PDB entry 5EM6 | X-ray diffraction, 2.78 A resolution | chain A

[Chain A]
Molecule: Epidermal growth factor receptor
From: Homo sapiens
Notes: EC 2.7.10.1
Reference sequence: P00533 (EGFR_HUMAN); residue numbers follow UniProt; this construct covers 695-1022
Sequence (331 residues; row label = number of the first residue in the row):
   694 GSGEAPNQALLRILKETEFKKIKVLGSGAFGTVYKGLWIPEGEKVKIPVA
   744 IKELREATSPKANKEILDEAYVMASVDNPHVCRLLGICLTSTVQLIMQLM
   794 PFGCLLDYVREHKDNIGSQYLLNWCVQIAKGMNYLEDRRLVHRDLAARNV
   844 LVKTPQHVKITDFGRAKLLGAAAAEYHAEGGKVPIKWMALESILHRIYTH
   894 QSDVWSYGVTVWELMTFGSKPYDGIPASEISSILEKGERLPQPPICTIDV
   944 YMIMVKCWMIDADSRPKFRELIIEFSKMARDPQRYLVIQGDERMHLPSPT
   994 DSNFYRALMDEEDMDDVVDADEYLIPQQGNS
Unresolved in the structure: 694-696, 748-750, 862-875, 999-1003, 1020-1024
Sequence notes: expression tag (694, 1023-1024); engineered mutation Met-790 (Thr in P00533), Arg-858 (Leu in P00533), Ala-865 (Glu in P00533), Ala-866 (Glu in P00533), Ala-867 (Lys in P00533)
Small-molecule neighbours: 5Q3 (4-[(2-azanylpyrimidin-4-yl)amino]-N-[4-(4-methylpiperazin-1-yl)phenyl]-2-oxidanylidene-1H-pyridine-3-carboxamide): Leu-718, Val-726, Ala-743, Lys-745, Glu-762, Met-766, Cys-775, Met-790, Gln-791, Leu-792, Met-793, Pro-794, Phe-795, Gly-796, Glu-804, Leu-844, Thr-854, Asp-855
UniProt features mapped onto this chain:
  - active site: Asp-837 (Proton acceptor)
  - binding site (ATP): Leu-718 to Val-726, Lys-745, Asp-855
  - site: Tyr-1016 (Important for interaction with PIK3C2B)
  - modified residue: Ser-695 (Phosphoserine), Lys-745 (N6-(2-hydroxyisobutyryl)lysine), Tyr-869 (Phosphotyrosine), Ser-991 (Phosphoserine), Ser-995 (Phosphoserine), Tyr-998 (Phosphotyrosine), Tyr-1016 (Phosphotyrosine)
  - cross-link (Glycyl lysine isopeptide (Lys-Gly)): Lys-716 (interchain with G-Cter in ubiquitin), Lys-737 (interchain with G-Cter in ubiquitin), Lys-754 (interchain with G-Cter in ubiquitin), Lys-757 (interchain with G-Cter in ubiquitin), Lys-929 (interchain with G-Cter in ubiquitin), Lys-960 (interchain with G-Cter in ubiquitin), Lys-970 (interchain with G-Cter in ubiquitin)
  - natural variant: Glu-709 (E709A: Found in a lung cancer sample; E709G: Found in a lung cancer sample; E709K: Found in a lung cancer sample), Gly-719 (G719A: Found in a lung cancer sample; G719C: Found in a lung cancer sample; G719D: Found in a lung cancer sample; G719S: Found in a lung cancer sample), Gly-724 (G724S: Found in a lung cancer sample), Glu-734 (E734K: Found in a lung cancer sample), Glu-746 to Ser-752 (sequence variant, change not given here; Found in a lung cancer sample), Glu-746 to Thr-751 (sequence variant, change not given here; Found in a lung cancer sample), Glu-746 to Ala-750 (deletion: Found in a lung cancer sample), Glu-746 (deletion: Found in a lung cancer sample), Leu-747 to Thr-751 (deletion: Found in a lung cancer sample), Leu-747 to Glu-749 (deletion: Found in a lung cancer sample), Leu-747 (L747F: Found in a lung cancer sample), Arg-748 (R748P: Found in a lung cancer sample), 12 further natural variant entries in UniProt
  - mutagenesis: Pro-699 (P699A: Reduced phosphorylation), Asn-700 (N700A: Abolishes phosphorylation), Leu-704 (L704A: Abolishes phosphorylation), Arg-705 (R705A: Abolishes phosphorylation), Ile-706 (I706A: Abolishes phosphorylation), Lys-745 (K745A/M: Abolishes kinase activity), Asp-974 (D974A: Strongly reduced phosphorylation), Arg-977 (R977A: Reduced phosphorylation), Glu-1005 to Asp-1006 (Constitutively activated kinase), Tyr-1016 (Y1016F: 50% decrease in interaction with PIK3C2B. 65% decrease in interaction with PIK3C2B; when associated with F-1197. Abolishes interaction with PIK3C2B; when associated with F-1197 and F-1092)
Reported in the primary citation:
  - binding site for 5Q3: Lys-745, Glu-762 (proposed by the authors, not directly observed)

[Summary]
Bound to chain A: compound 5Q3. UniProt lists active-site residue Asp-837, 11 ATP-binding residues and 11
mutagenesis sites. From the paper: a binding site for 5Q3 at Lys-745 and Glu-762.
Chain A is Epidermal growth factor receptor (Homo sapiens); the structure, EGFR kinase domain mutant "TMLR"
with pyridone compound 19:
4-[(2-azanylpyrimidin-4-yl)amino]-N-[4-(4-methylpiperazin-1-yl)phenyl]-2-oxidanylidene-1H-pyridine-3-carboxamide,
was determined by X-ray diffraction together with 5EM5, 5EM7 and 5EM8 from the same study.
